5CFC - chains A and D of the 4 polymer chains in the assembly; structure by X-ray diffraction, 2.50 A resolution.

[Chain A]
Protein: VP1
Organism: Saffold virus
Reference sequence: C0MHL9 (C0MHL9_9PICO); the author numbering skips numbers that UniProt does not, so the offset changes along the chain: 1-82 = UniProt 647-728; 89-188 = UniProt 729-828; 191-260 = UniProt 829-898
Amino-acid sequence (252 residues; each row starts with the number of its first residue; note: 8 numbers in that range are skipped by the numbering (no residue carries them; nothing is unmodelled there)):
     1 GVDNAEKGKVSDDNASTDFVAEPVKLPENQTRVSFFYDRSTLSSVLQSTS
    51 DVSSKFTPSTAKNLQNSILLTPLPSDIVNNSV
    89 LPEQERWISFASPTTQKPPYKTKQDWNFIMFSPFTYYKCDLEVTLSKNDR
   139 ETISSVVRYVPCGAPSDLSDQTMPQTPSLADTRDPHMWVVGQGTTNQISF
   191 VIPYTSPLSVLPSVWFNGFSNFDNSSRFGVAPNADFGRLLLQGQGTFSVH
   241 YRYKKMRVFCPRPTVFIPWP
Differences from the reference sequence: conflict F36 (Val682 in C0MHL9)

[Chain D]
Protein: VP4
Organism: Saffold virus
Reference sequence: C5J497 (C5J497_9PICO); residues 15-38 here correspond to UniProt positions 98-121 (UniProt number = residue number + 83)
Amino-acid sequence (24 residues; numbered 15 to 38; the number before each row is that of its first residue):
    15 GNEGVIINNYYSNQYQNSIDLSAN

[How chain A and chain D interact]
Residue-residue contacts (13; chain A residue first):
  R32(A) with G15(D)
  S34(A) with G15(D)
  F35(A) with G15(D); N16(D)
  D38(A) with G15(D); N16(D)
  D128(A) with N31(D); S32(D), hydrogen bond (side chain-backbone)
  V191(A) with Q30(D)
  P193(A) with S32(D)
  R242(A) with N16(D), hydrogen bond
  K245(A) with S32(D), hydrogen bond (side chain-backbone); D34(D), salt bridge
Also at the interface, not in a pair above, chain A (11 interface residues in all): R39, Y194

[In short]
11 residues of chain A and 6 residues of chain D are in contact, with 3 hydrogen bonds and 1 salt bridge.
Polar contacts include K245(A)-D34(D), D128(A)-S32(D) and R242(A)-N16(D).
Here chain A is VP1 and chain D is VP4, both from Saffold virus. Entry 5CFC (Crystal Structure of Human
Cardiovirus SAFV-3) was determined by X-ray diffraction together with 5CFD and 5A8F from the same study.
